8I6J - chains Q and C; structure by electron microscopy, 3.82 A resolution.

== Chain Q ==
Molecule: Phosducin-like protein 3
Source organism: Homo sapiens
UniProt: Q9H2J4 (PDCL3_HUMAN); residue numbers follow UniProt; this construct covers 1-239
Sequence (239 residues; row label = number of the first residue in the row):
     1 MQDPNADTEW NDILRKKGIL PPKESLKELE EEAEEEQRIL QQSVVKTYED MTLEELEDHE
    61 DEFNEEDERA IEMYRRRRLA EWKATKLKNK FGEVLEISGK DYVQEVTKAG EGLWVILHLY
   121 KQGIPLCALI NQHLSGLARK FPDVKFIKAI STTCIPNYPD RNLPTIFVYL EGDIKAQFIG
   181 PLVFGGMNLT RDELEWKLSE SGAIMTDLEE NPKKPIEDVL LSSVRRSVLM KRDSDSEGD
Not modelled in the structure: 1-62, 233-239
UniProt features mapped onto this chain:
  - region (Interaction with XIAP): Ile97 to Gly99, Thr153 to Ile155
  - modified residue: Met1 (N-acetylmethionine), Ser43 (Phosphoserine), Ser234 (Phosphoserine), Ser236 (Phosphoserine)
  - mutagenesis: Met1 (Loss of acetylation. Increases protein stability)

== Chain C ==
Molecule: T-complex protein 1 subunit gamma
Source organism: Homo sapiens
UniProt: P49368 (TCPG_HUMAN); residues 1-545 here = UniProt positions 1-545
Sequence (545 residues; each row starts with the number of its first residue):
     1 MMGHRPVLVL SQNTKRESGR KVQSGNINAA KTIADIIRTC LGPKSMMKML LDPMGGIVMT
    61 NDGNAILREI QVQHPAAKSM IEISRTQDEE VGDGTTSVII LAGEMLSVAE HFLEQQMHPT
   121 VVISAYRKAL DDMISTLKKI SIPVDISDSD MMLNIINSSI TTKAISRWSS LACNIALDAV
   181 KMVQFEENGR KEIDIKKYAR VEKIPGGIIE DSCVLRGVMI NKDVTHPRMR RYIKNPRIVL
   241 LDSSLEYKKG ESQTDIEITR EEDFTRILQM EEEYIQQLCE DIIQLKPDVV ITEKGISDLA
   301 QHYLMRANIT AIRRVRKTDN NRIARACGAR IVSRPEELRE DDVGTGAGLL EIKKIGDEYF
   361 TFITDCKDPK ACTILLRGAS KEILSEVERN LQDAMQVCRN VLLDPQLVPG GGASEMAVAH
   421 ALTEKSKAMT GVEQWPYRAV AQALEVIPRT LIQNCGASTI RLLTSLRAKH TQENCETWGV
   481 NGETGTLVDM KELGIWEPLA VKLQTYKTAV ETAVLLLRID DIVSGHKKKG DDQSRQGGAP
   541 DAGQE
Not modelled in the structure: 1-19, 520-545
Small-molecule neighbours: ADP (adenosine-5'-diphosphate): Leu41, Gly42, Pro43, Asp93, Gly94, Thr95, Thr96, Ser97, Leu451, Gly482, Ile495, Glu497
UniProt features mapped onto this chain:
  - binding site (ADP): Gly42, Gly94, Thr95, Thr96, Ser97, Thr162, Lys163, Gly411, Gly482, Glu483, Glu497, Lys502
  - binding site (ATP): Gly42, Gly94, Thr95, Thr96, Gly411, Gly482, Glu497
  - binding site (Mg(2+)): Asp93
  - modified residue: Met1 (N-acetylmethionine), Ser11 (Phosphoserine), Ser170 (Phosphoserine), Lys222 (N6-acetyllysine), Ser243 (Phosphoserine), Ser244 (Phosphoserine), Tyr247 (Phosphotyrosine), Ser252 (Phosphoserine), Thr430 (Phosphothreonine), Thr459 (Phosphothreonine)
  - cross-link (Glycyl lysine isopeptide (Lys-Gly)): Lys15 (interchain with G-Cter in SUMO2), Lys248 (interchain with G-Cter in SUMO2), Lys249 (interchain with G-Cter in SUMO2), Lys381 (interchain with G-Cter in SUMO2)
  - natural variant: Gln12 (Q12R: In NEDSVH; uncertain significance), Arg518 to Glu545 (deletion: In NEDSVH)

== How chain Q and chain C interact ==
Residue-residue contacts (23):
  Met73(Q) with Asp298(C)
  Tyr74(Q) with Ser297(C); Asp298(C), hydrogen bond (side chain-backbone); Leu299(C), hydrogen bond (side chain-backbone)
  Arg75(Q) with Leu268(C); Gln269(C), hydrogen bond
  Arg78(Q) with Glu271(C), salt bridge
  Trp82(Q) with Ile258(C), hydrophobic; Glu261(C); Phe264(C)
  Leu182(Q) with Met54(C), hydrophobic
  Lys213(Q) with Arg68(C); Glu69(C)
  Ile216(Q) with Val58(C), hydrophobic; Thr60(C); Glu69(C)
  Glu217(Q) with Thr60(C); Asp62(C)
  Asp218(Q) with Met59(C)
  Val219(Q) with Met59(C)
  Arg226(Q) with Glu382(C)
  Leu229(Q) with Ser380(C)
  Met230(Q) with Arg167(C), hydrogen bond
Other interface residues (no listed pair), chain Q (18 interface residues in all): Glu66, Ala70, Arg77, Pro212
Other interface residues (no listed pair), chain C (26 interface residues in all): Met47, Pro53, Asn61, Ala65, His302, Ile383, Arg389
Interface features reported in the paper:
  - interface residues, chain Q: Arg75(Q)

== In short ==
18 residues of chain Q face 26 of chain C across their interface; the contacts include 4 hydrogen bonds and 1
salt bridge. Among the polar pairs are Arg78(Q)-Glu271(C), Tyr74(Q)-Asp298(C) and Tyr74(Q)-Leu299(C). Chain C
binds ADP. The paper reports the interface residue Arg75(Q).
Chain Q is Phosducin-like protein 3 and chain C is T-complex protein 1 subunit gamma, both from Homo sapiens;
the structure, The focused refinement of CCT3-PhLP2A from TRiC-PhLP2A complex in the open state, was
determined by electron microscopy (same publication as 8I9Q).
